9E0J - chains b and l of the 30 polymer chains in the assembly; structure by electron microscopy, 2.40 A resolution.

[Chain b]
Name: Photosystem I P700 chlorophyll a apoprotein A2
Organism: Anthocerotibacter panamensis
Chain sequence (749 residues; numbered 1 to 749; the number before each row is that of its first residue):
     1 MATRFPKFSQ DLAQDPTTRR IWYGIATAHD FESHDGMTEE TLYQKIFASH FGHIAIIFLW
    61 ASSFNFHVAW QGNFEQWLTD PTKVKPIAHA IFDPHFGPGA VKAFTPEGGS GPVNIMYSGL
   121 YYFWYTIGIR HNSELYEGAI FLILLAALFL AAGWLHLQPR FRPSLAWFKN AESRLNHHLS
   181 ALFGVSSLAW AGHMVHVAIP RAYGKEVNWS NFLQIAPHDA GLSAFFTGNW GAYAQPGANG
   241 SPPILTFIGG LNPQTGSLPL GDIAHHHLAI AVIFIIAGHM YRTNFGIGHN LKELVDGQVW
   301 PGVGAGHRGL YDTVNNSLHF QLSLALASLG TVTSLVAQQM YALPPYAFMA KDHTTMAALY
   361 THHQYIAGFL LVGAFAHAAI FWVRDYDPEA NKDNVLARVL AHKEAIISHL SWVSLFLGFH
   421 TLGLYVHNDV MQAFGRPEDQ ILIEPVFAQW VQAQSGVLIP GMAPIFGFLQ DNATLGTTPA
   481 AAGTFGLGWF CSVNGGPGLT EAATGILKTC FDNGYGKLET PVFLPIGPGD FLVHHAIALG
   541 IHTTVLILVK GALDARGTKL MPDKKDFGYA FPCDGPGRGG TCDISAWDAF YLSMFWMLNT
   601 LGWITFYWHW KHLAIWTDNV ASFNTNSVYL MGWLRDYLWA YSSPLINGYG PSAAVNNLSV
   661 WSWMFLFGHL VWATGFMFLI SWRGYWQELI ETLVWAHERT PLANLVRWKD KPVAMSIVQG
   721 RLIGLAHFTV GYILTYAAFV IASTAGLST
Disordered / not traced: 1-2, 749
Ion coordination: chlorophyll a Mg (18 sites), coordinated by His67, His95, His156, His177, His178, His265, His266, His279, Gln339, His362, His377, His402, His409, His420, Thr477, His534 and 2 more; 4Fe-4S cluster Fe: Cys573, Cys582 (shared with 2 residues of chain a)
Residues lining bound ligands:
  - Menaquinone-4 (1L3): Ile21, Trp22, Met677, Phe678, Ser681, Trp682, Arg683, Trp686, Ile690, Val713, Ala714, Met715, Ser716, Gly720
  - beta,beta-carotene-4,4'-dione (45D): Ile56, Leu59, Leu150
  - beta-carotene (BCR), molecule 1: Ile21, Ile25, Val706
  - beta-carotene (BCR), molecule 2: Ile57, Phe58, Trp60, Phe149, Ala181, Leu182, Val185, Ser186, Leu188
  - beta-carotene (BCR), molecule 3: Phe58, Asn65, Phe123, Trp124, Ile127, Ile129, Gly138, Phe141, Leu142, Leu145, Trp209, Leu213
  - beta-carotene (BCR), molecule 4: Leu188, Leu222, Phe225, Leu268, Val272, Ile275, Ile276, His279, Ile287
  - beta-carotene (BCR), molecule 5: Phe320, Ser323, Leu324, Ala327, Thr331, Leu371, Ala374, Phe375, Ala378, Trp382, Leu396, Ala552
  - beta-carotene (BCR), molecule 6: Phe375, Val399, Ile406, Val549, Leu553
  - beta-carotene (BCR), molecule 7: Phe416, Leu417, His420, Thr421, Leu424, Ile441, Ile443, Phe531, His535
  - beta-carotene (BCR), molecule 8: Leu422, Gly423, Val426
  - beta-carotene (BCR), molecule 9: Val660, Trp663, Met664, Phe667, Trp686, Leu689, Ile690, Leu693
  - beta-carotene (BCR), molecule 10: Thr700, Pro701, Leu702, Ala703
  - chlorophyll a isomer (CL0): Leu634, Leu638, Trp639, Trp672
  - chlorophyll a (CLA), molecule 1: Phe5, Lys7, Phe8, Gly24, Ile25, Ala28, His29, Phe31, His34, Lys45, Ser49, His53, Ile56
  - chlorophyll a (CLA), molecule 2: Thr18, Ile21, Trp22, Ile690, Leu693, Val694, His697, Val706, Arg707, Trp708, Lys709, Pro712, Val713
  - chlorophyll a (CLA), molecule 3: Trp22, Phe667, Leu670, Val671, Thr674, Met677, Phe678, Met715, Ile723, Ala726, His727, Val730
  - chlorophyll a (CLA), molecule 4: Ile25, Ala26, Thr27, Ala28, His29, Asp30, His319, Leu322, Leu326, Phe369, Leu370, Val372, Gly373, Ala376, His377, Ile380, Arg384, Tyr569, Ala570, Trp587, Phe590, Met594, Phe667, Val730, Leu734
  - chlorophyll a (CLA), molecule 5: His29, Phe31, Tyr43, Ile46, Ser49, His50, His53, Ile54, Ile57, Phe168, Arg174, Leu182, Phe183, Leu318, His319, Gln321, Leu322, Ala325, Leu326, Leu329
  - chlorophyll a (CLA), molecule 6: His29, His53, Ile56, Ile57, Trp60, Leu326, Leu329, Ile366, Phe369, Leu370
  - chlorophyll a (CLA), molecule 7: Phe47, Phe51, Leu148, Phe149, Ala152, Leu155, His156, Arg160, Phe161, Pro163, Trp167
  - chlorophyll a (CLA), molecule 8: Phe47, His50, Phe51, Ile54, Phe123, Phe149, Trp167, Phe168, Asn170, Ser173, Arg174, His177, His178, Ala181, Leu182, Phe183
  - chlorophyll a (CLA), molecule 9: Ile56, Leu59, Trp60, Ser62, Ser63, Phe66, His67, Trp70, Gln71, His89, Ala90, Ile91, Phe92, Ile143
  - chlorophyll a (CLA), molecule 10: Ile56, Trp60, Ser63, Phe64, His67, Val68, Ala88, His89, Asn114, Ile115, Met116, Tyr117, Ser118, Leu120, Val660, Trp661
  - chlorophyll a (CLA), molecule 11: Ile57, Phe58, Trp60, Ala61, Ser118, Gly119, Leu120, Phe123, Val185, Ser186, Ala189, Leu329, Val332, Thr333, Val336, Met340, Tyr346, Met349, Leu359, His362, His363, Ile366, Leu370
  - chlorophyll a (CLA), molecule 12: Trp60, Phe64, Tyr117, Ser118, Leu120, Ala358, Leu359, Thr361, His362, Tyr365, Ile366, Phe369, Trp661, Met664, Ile733, Leu734, Tyr736, Ala737, Val740, Ile741
  - chlorophyll a (CLA), molecule 13: His89, Ala90, Ile91, Phe92, Asp93, His95, Phe96, Phe104, Asn114, Ser659, Val660, Trp663
  - chlorophyll a (CLA), molecule 14: Phe123, Thr126, Ile127, Leu182, Phe183, Ser186, Ser187, Trp190, Met194, Leu258, Ile263, His266, His267, Ile270, Phe274, Val332, Leu335, Val336, Gln339, Met340, Pro345, Tyr346
  - chlorophyll a (CLA), molecule 15: Ile127, Gly128, Ile129, Glu134, Glu137, Gly138, Phe141, Leu145, Ser186, Ala189, Trp190, Gly192, His193, His196, Val197, Arg201, Val207, Asn208, Trp209, Phe212
  - chlorophyll a (CLA), molecule 16: Phe141, Leu144, Leu145, Ala147, Leu148, Ala151, Trp154, Leu155, Gln158, Arg160, Phe161
  - chlorophyll a (CLA), molecule 17: Trp167, Asn170, Ser173, His177, Thr283, Asn284, Phe285
  - chlorophyll a (CLA), molecule 18: Ala171, Arg174, Leu175, His178, Leu179, Phe183, Phe274, Leu291, Val295, Tyr311, Val314, Asn315, Leu324, Ala325, Ser328, Leu329, Val332
  - chlorophyll a (CLA), molecule 19: Leu175, Leu179, Phe183, Ile273, Phe274, Ala277, Met280, Tyr281, Leu291, Leu294, Val295
  - chlorophyll a (CLA), molecule 20: Asn176, His177, Ser180, Ala181, Val185, Ile275, Gly278, His279, Tyr281, Thr283, Phe285, Ile287
  - chlorophyll a (CLA), molecule 21: Leu188, Ala189, Ala191, Gly192, Val195, His196, Phe212, Leu213, Ile215, Ala216, Pro217, His218, Gly221, Leu222, Tyr233, Leu245, Leu268
  - chlorophyll a (CLA), molecule 22: Trp209, Phe212, Leu213, Gln214
  - chlorophyll a (CLA), molecule 23: Phe225, Gly228, Trp230, Gly231, Tyr233, Ala234, Leu245, Thr246, Phe247, His265, Leu268, Ala269, Val272, Ile273, Thr484
  - chlorophyll a (CLA), molecule 24: Thr246, Phe247, Gly249, Gly250, Leu258, Asp262, Ile263, His265, His266, Ala269, Ile270, Ile273, Leu335, Gln339, Leu343, Phe485, Trp489
  - chlorophyll a (CLA), molecule 25: Ile276, His279, Met280, Ile287, Gly288, His289, Glu293
  - chlorophyll a (CLA), molecule 26: Met280, His289, Glu293, Leu294, Gly297, Gln298, Val299, Trp300
  - chlorophyll a (CLA), molecule 27: Leu294, Val295, Gln298, Trp300, Val303, His307, Leu310, Val314, Phe320, Val395, Leu396, Val399
  - chlorophyll a (CLA), molecule 28: Gly302, Val303, Val395, Arg398, Val399, His402, Ala405, Ile406, His409
  - chlorophyll a (CLA), molecule 29: Leu324, Ala327, Ser328, Thr331, Val332, Leu335, Gln338, Gln339, Tyr341, Ala342, Leu343, Trp489, Val522, Phe523
  - chlorophyll a (CLA), molecule 30: Thr331, Ser334, Leu335, Gln338, Gln364, Gly368, Leu371, Val372, Phe375, Ile541, Thr544, Val545, Leu548, Met597, Thr600, Leu601, Ile604
  - chlorophyll a (CLA), molecule 31: Gln338, Tyr341, Tyr360, Gln364, Phe447, Ala448, Trp450, Val451, Gln452, Phe523, Leu524, Ile526, His534, Ile537, Ile541, Ile604, Tyr607, Trp608, Lys611, His612
  - chlorophyll a (CLA), molecule 32: Tyr365, Thr421, Leu422, Tyr425, Val533, Ala536, Leu539, Asn599, Trp603, Phe606, Leu630, Trp633, Leu634, Leu638, Ser642, Ile646, Phe665, His669, Trp672, Phe728, Tyr732, Thr735, Tyr736, Phe739
  - chlorophyll a (CLA), molecule 33: Ala405, His409, Trp412
  - chlorophyll a (CLA), molecule 34: Ile406, His409, Leu410, Trp412, Val413, Ala538, Ile541, His542, Val545
  - chlorophyll a (CLA), molecule 35: Ser408, His409, Ser411, Trp412, Leu415, Phe419
  - chlorophyll a (CLA), molecule 36: Ser411, Ser414, Leu415, Gly418, Phe419, Leu422, Leu539, Thr543, Leu546, Ile547, Leu592, Phe595, Trp596
  - chlorophyll a (CLA), molecule 37: Trp412, Leu415, Phe416, Phe419, His420
  - chlorophyll a (CLA), molecule 38: Trp412, Val413, Phe416, Leu417, Glu444, Pro445, Val446, Phe447, Ala448, Ile526, Asp530, Phe531, His534, His535, Ala538, His542
  - chlorophyll a (CLA), molecule 39: Leu422, Val426, Asp429, Val430, Leu539, Phe595, Trp596, Asn599, Trp603, Leu630, Leu634, Trp672, Phe728, Tyr732
  - chlorophyll a (CLA), molecule 40: Gly423, Leu424, Val426, His427, Val430, Met431, Phe434, Arg436, Asp439, Ile441
  - chlorophyll a (CLA), molecule 41: Val446, Phe447, Trp450, Met462
  - chlorophyll a (CLA), molecule 42: Trp450, Val451, Gln454, Ser455, Leu475, Thr477, Thr478, Trp489, Phe523
  - chlorophyll a (CLA), molecule 43: Phe466, Thr477, Thr478, Pro479, Ala480, Phe485
  - chlorophyll a (CLA), molecule 44: Trp663, Leu666, Phe667, His669, Leu670, Trp672, Ala673, Phe676
  - chlorophyll a (CLA), molecule 45: Leu670, Ala673, Thr674, Phe676, Met677, Ile680, Ser681, Tyr685, Trp686, Leu689
  - chlorophyll a (CLA), molecule 46: Leu693, Ala696, His697, Thr700, Ala703, Val706
  - chlorophyll a (CLA), molecule 47: Trp695, Ala696, Arg699, Thr700, Pro701
  - chlorophyll a (CLA), molecule 48: Thr700, Pro701, Leu702, Ala703
  - 4Fe-4S cluster (SF4): Cys573, Gly575, Pro576, Thr581, Cys582, Trp682, Ile717, Arg721

[Chain l]
Name: Photosystem I reaction center subunit XI
Organism: Anthocerotibacter panamensis
Chain sequence (160 residues; numbered 1 to 160; the number before each row is that of its first residue):
     1 MQSLSRGMVS TDDFQVGTLL TPVNNSPFIK FFINNLPINR PGLDPFFRGL EVGMAHGYWL
    61 FGPFVVLGPL RLTAFRPPDI EQLSILAALI SAIVVVVAGT LALSLYATVG PDDDTKFGAE
   121 GWSRFAGGWL IGGGGGALFA ALLYLFRGPL LVMLLGIIPG
Disordered / not traced: 1-6
Ion coordination: chlorophyll a Mg site 1 near Glu51 (its only coordinating residue here); chlorophyll a Mg site 2 near His56 (its only coordinating residue here)
Residues lining bound ligands:
  - beta-carotene (BCR), molecule 1: Phe32, Leu50, Met54, Ala55, Tyr58, Trp59, Ile131, Gly132, Gly135, Gly136, Leu138, Phe139
  - beta-carotene (BCR), molecule 2: Val52, Gly99, Ala102, Leu103, Leu105, Tyr106, Trp122, Phe125, Trp129
  - beta-carotene (BCR), molecule 3: Phe64, Ser91, Val94, Val95
  - beta-carotene (BCR), molecule 4: Ile93, Val97, Ile131, Gly134, Gly135, Leu138
  - chlorophyll a (CLA), molecule 1: Val9, Leu19, Thr21, Pro22, Val23
  - chlorophyll a (CLA), molecule 2: Leu19, Thr21, Val23, Asn24, Ile29, Ile33
  - chlorophyll a (CLA), molecule 3: Val23, Phe32, Leu36, Pro37, Ile38, Glu51, Val52, Ala55, His56, Trp59
  - chlorophyll a (CLA), molecule 4: Phe31, Phe32, Asn35, Leu36, Arg40, Phe47, Leu50, Glu51, Met54, Ala55
  - chlorophyll a (CLA), molecule 5: His56, Trp59, Val95, Ala98, Gly99, Leu105, Tyr106, Val109, Trp129
  - chlorophyll a (CLA), molecule 6: Tyr58, Trp59, Gly62, Pro63, Val65, Val66, Leu67, Ala140, Leu143, Tyr144, Arg147, Leu150, Leu151
  - chlorophyll a (CLA), molecule 7: Trp59, Leu60, Pro63, Phe64, Leu67, Gly68, Pro69, Arg71
  - chlorophyll a (CLA), molecule 8: Phe64, Pro69, Ala87, Ile90, Ser91, Val94, Val97, Ala98, Leu101
  - chlorophyll a (CLA), molecule 9: Val97, Thr100, Leu101, Ser104, Leu105, Leu130
  - chlorophyll a (CLA), molecule 10: Ala98, Leu101, Ala102, Leu105
  - chlorophyll a (CLA), molecule 11: Phe139, Leu143, Phe146, Leu150

[Interface between chain b and chain l]
Contacting residue pairs (23):
  Trp695(b) - Gly17(l)  hydrogen bond (side chain-backbone)
  Arg699(b) - Val16(l)
  Arg699(b) - Gly17(l)  hydrogen bond (side chain-backbone)
  Arg699(b) - Thr18(l)
  Pro701(b) - Ile33(l)  hydrophobic
  Leu702(b) - Leu36(l)  hydrophobic
  Leu702(b) - Ile38(l)  hydrophobic
  Asn704(b) - Asp114(l)
  Leu705(b) - Ile38(l)  hydrophobic
  Leu705(b) - Asn39(l)
  Leu705(b) - Tyr106(l)  hydrogen bond (backbone-side chain)
  Leu705(b) - Asp113(l)
  Leu705(b) - Asp114(l)
  Leu705(b) - Thr115(l)
  Leu705(b) - Trp122(l)
  Val706(b) - Tyr106(l)
  Arg707(b) - Tyr106(l)  hydrogen bond (backbone-side chain)
  Arg707(b) - Asp112(l)
  Arg707(b) - Asp113(l)
  Lys709(b) - Tyr106(l)
  Lys709(b) - Gly110(l)
  Lys709(b) - Pro111(l)
  Lys709(b) - Asp112(l)
Interface residues without a listed pair, chain l (16 interface residues in all): Val109

[Summary]
Chain b and chain l form an interface of 9 and 16 residues respectively; the contacts include 4 hydrogen
bonds. Polar pairs include Trp695(b)-Gly17(l), Arg699(b)-Gly17(l) and Leu705(b)-Tyr106(l). 4 chlorophyll a
molecules and 2 beta-carotene molecules are bound between chain b and chain l.
Here chain b is Photosystem I P700 chlorophyll a apoprotein A2 and chain l is Photosystem I reaction center
subunit XI, both from Anthocerotibacter panamensis. Entry 9E0J (Structure and evolution of Photosystem I in
the early-branching cyanobacterium Anthocerotibacter panamensis) was determined by electron microscopy.
